7CQ5 - chains A and B of the 4 polymer chains in the assembly; structure by electron microscopy, 2.60 A resolution.

== Chain A (and B) ==
Protein: Osteopetrosis-associated transmembrane protein 1
Source organism: Homo sapiens
Notes: chain B of this document is another copy of the same molecule, construct and numbering; everything in this record applies to it too
Reference sequence: Q86WC4 (OSTM1_HUMAN); residues 1-334 here = UniProt positions 1-334
Sequence (344 residues; numbered 1 to 344; the number before each row is that of its first residue):
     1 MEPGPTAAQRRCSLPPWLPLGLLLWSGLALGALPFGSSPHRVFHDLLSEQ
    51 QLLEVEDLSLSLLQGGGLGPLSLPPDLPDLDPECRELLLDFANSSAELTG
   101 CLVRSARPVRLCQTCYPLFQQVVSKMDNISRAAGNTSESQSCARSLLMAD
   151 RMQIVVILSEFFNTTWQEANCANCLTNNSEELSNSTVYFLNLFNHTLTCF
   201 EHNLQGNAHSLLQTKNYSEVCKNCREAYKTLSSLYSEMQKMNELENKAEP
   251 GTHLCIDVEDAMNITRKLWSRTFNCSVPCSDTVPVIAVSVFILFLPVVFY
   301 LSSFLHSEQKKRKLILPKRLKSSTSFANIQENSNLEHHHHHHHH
Not modelled in the structure: 1-71, 131-141, 205-215, 246-252, 308-344 (chain B: 1-72, 132-141, 205-215, 247-252, 307-344)
Sequence notes: expression tag (335-344)
Disulfides: Cys84-Cys142, Cys101-Cys115, Cys112-Cys171, Cys174-Cys255, Cys221-Cys275
Covalent attachments: N-acetylglucosamine (NAG) linked to Asn263
Curated features (UniProtKB/Swiss-Prot):
  - modified residue (Phosphoserine): Ser322, Ser325, Ser333
  - glycosylation (N-linked (GlcNAc...) asparagine): Asn93, Asn128, Asn135, Asn163, Asn177, Asn184, Asn194, Asn216, Asn263, Asn274

== Interface between chain A and chain B ==
Residue-residue contacts - 78 pairs, chain A then chain B:
  Ser72(A) - Glu201(B)  hydrogen bond (backbone-side chain)
  Ser72(A) - Leu204(B)
  Leu73(A) - Glu201(B)  hydrogen bond (backbone-side chain)
  Leu73(A) - Leu268(B)  hydrophobic
  Pro74(A) - Leu268(B)  hydrophobic
  Leu77(A) - Ile264(B)
  Leu77(A) - Lys267(B)
  Leu80(A) - Arg107(B)
  Leu80(A) - Pro108(B)
  Arg85(A) - Arg104(B)
  Leu88(A) - Val103(B)
  Leu89(A) - Arg104(B)
  Phe91(A) - Val103(B)  hydrophobic
  Ala92(A) - Val103(B)  hydrophobic
  Ala92(A) - Arg104(B)
  Ser95(A) - Thr99(B)
  Ala96(A) - Ala96(B)
  Thr99(A) - Ser95(B)
  Thr99(A) - Thr99(B)
  Thr99(A) - Leu158(B)
  Leu102(A) - Ile154(B)
  Val103(A) - Leu88(B)
  Val103(A) - Phe91(B)  hydrophobic
  Val103(A) - Ala92(B)  hydrophobic
  Val103(A) - Leu158(B)  hydrophobic
  Arg104(A) - Arg85(B)  hydrogen bond (backbone-side chain)
  Arg104(A) - Leu88(B)
  Arg104(A) - Leu89(B)
  Arg104(A) - Ala92(B)
  Arg107(A) - Leu80(B)
  Arg107(A) - Ser145(B)
  Arg107(A) - Leu146(B)
  Arg107(A) - Ala149(B)  hydrogen bond (side chain-backbone)
  Arg107(A) - Asp150(B)  salt bridge
  Pro108(A) - Leu80(B)
  Val109(A) - Asp150(B)
  Leu111(A) - Met152(B)  hydrophobic
  Leu111(A) - Ile154(B)  hydrophobic
  Ser145(A) - Arg107(B)
  Leu146(A) - Arg107(B)
  Ala149(A) - Arg107(B)  hydrogen bond (backbone-side chain)
  Asp150(A) - Arg107(B)  salt bridge
  Asp150(A) - Ile256(B)
  Asp150(A) - Asp260(B)
  Arg151(A) - Glu168(B)  salt bridge
  Arg151(A) - Ala169(B)
  Arg151(A) - His253(B)
  Arg151(A) - Leu254(B)  hydrogen bond (side chain-backbone)
  Arg151(A) - Ile256(B)
  Arg151(A) - Glu259(B)  salt bridge
  Met152(A) - Thr165(B)
  Met152(A) - Glu168(B)
  Met152(A) - Ala169(B)  hydrophobic
  Ile154(A) - Leu111(B)  hydrophobic
  Ile157(A) - Phe161(B)
  Leu158(A) - Thr99(B)
  Leu158(A) - Val103(B)  hydrophobic
  Leu158(A) - Phe161(B)  hydrophobic
  Phe161(A) - Ile157(B)
  Phe161(A) - Leu158(B)  hydrophobic
  Phe161(A) - Phe161(B)  hydrophobic
  Glu168(A) - Arg151(B)  salt bridge
  Glu168(A) - Met152(B)
  Ala169(A) - Met152(B)  hydrophobic
  Leu197(A) - Pro78(B)  hydrophobic
  Glu201(A) - Leu73(B)
  Leu204(A) - Leu73(B)
  His253(A) - Arg151(B)
  Leu254(A) - Arg151(B)
  Ile256(A) - Asp150(B)
  Ile256(A) - Arg151(B)
  Ile256(A) - Met152(B)  hydrophobic
  Glu259(A) - Arg151(B)  salt bridge
  Asp260(A) - Asp150(B)
  Ile264(A) - Leu77(B)
  Lys267(A) - Leu77(B)
  Leu268(A) - Pro74(B)  hydrophobic
  Leu268(A) - Leu77(B)  hydrophobic
Also at the interface, not in a pair above, chain A (50 interface residues in all): Asp76, Pro78, Gly100, Ala106, Val155, Thr165, Asn170
Also at the interface, not in a pair above, chain B (48 interface residues in all): Gly100, Leu102, Ala106, Val109, Asn170, Leu197, Phe200

== In short ==
50 residues of chain A and 48 residues of chain B are in contact, with 6 hydrogen bonds and 6 salt bridges.
Among the polar pairs are Arg107(A)-Asp150(B), Arg151(A)-Glu168(B) and Arg151(A)-Glu259(B).
N-acetylglucosamine is covalently linked to Asn263(A).
Both chains are Osteopetrosis-associated transmembrane protein 1 (Homo sapiens). Entry 7CQ5 (Structure of the
human CLCN7-OSTM1 complex with ATP) was determined by electron microscopy.
